PDB entry 4U0B | X-ray diffraction, 2.80 A resolution | chains A and N of the 12 polymer chains in the assembly

Chain A:
Name: Capsid protein p24
Organism: Human immunodeficiency virus type 1 group M subtype B
UniProt: P12493 (GAG_HV1N5); residues 1-231 here correspond to UniProt positions 133-363 (UniProt number = residue number + 132)
Amino-acid sequence (231 residues; each row starts with the number of its first residue):
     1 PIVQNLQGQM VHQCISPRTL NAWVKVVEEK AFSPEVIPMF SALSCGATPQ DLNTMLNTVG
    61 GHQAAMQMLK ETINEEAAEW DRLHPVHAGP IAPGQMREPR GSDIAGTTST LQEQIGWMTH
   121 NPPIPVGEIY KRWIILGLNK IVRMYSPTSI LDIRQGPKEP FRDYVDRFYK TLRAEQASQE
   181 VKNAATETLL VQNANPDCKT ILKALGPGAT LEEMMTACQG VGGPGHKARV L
Unresolved in the structure: 87-98, 221-231
Sequence notes: engineered mutation Cys14 (Ala146 in P12493), Cys45 (Glu177 in P12493), Ala184 (Trp316 in P12493), Ala185 (Met317 in P12493)
Curated features (UniProtKB/Swiss-Prot):
  - region: Asn57 to Gln95 (Interaction with human PPIA/CYPA and NUP153), Pro85 to Pro93 (PPIA/CYPA-binding loop)
  - site: Leu231 (Cleavage)
  - modified residue: Ser16 (Phosphoserine)
Cystine bridges: Cys198-Cys218
What the authors report for this chain:
  - conformationally variable residues (loop rearrangement): Ala177 to Lys182

Chain N:
Name: Cleavage and polyadenylation specificity factor subunit 6
UniProt: Q16630 (CPSF6_HUMAN); residues 313-327 here correspond to UniProt positions 276-290 (UniProt number = residue number - 37)
Amino-acid sequence (15 residues; row label = number of the first residue in the row):
   313 PVLFPGQPFG QPPLG
Unresolved in the structure: 326-327

Chain A / chain N interface:
Pairs across the interface (8; chain A residue first):
  Gln179(A) with Phe316(N); Pro317(N), hydrogen bond (side chain-backbone); Gln319(N)
  Lys182(A) with Pro317(N); Gly318(N), hydrogen bond (side chain-backbone)
  Asn183(A) with Phe316(N); Pro317(N)
  Thr186(A) with Pro317(N)
Also at the interface, not in a pair above, chain A (5 interface residues in all): Leu172
From the paper, about this interface:
  - residue pairs: Gln179(A)-Pro317(N) (hydrogen bond)
  - interface residues, chain A: Gln179(A), Lys182(A), Asn183(A)
  - hot spots on chain N (mutagenesis) - F316A, P317A: decreased binding to Capsid protein p24 (chain A)
  - hot spots on chain N (mutagenesis) - P317D, G318R, F321A: abolished binding to Capsid protein p24 (chain A)

Overview:
Chain A and chain N form an interface of 5 and 4 residues respectively; the contacts include 2 hydrogen bonds.
Polar contacts include Gln179(A)-Pro317(N) and Lys182(A)-Gly318(N). The paper describes a hydrogen bond
between Gln179(A) and Pro317(N). From the paper: P317D, G318R and F321A of chain N abolish binding to Capsid
protein p24 (chain A); interface residues Gln179(A), Lys182(A) and Asn183(A); 5 substitutions were tested in
all.
Here chain A is Capsid protein p24 (Human immunodeficiency virus type 1 group M subtype B) and chain N is
Cleavage and polyadenylation specificity factor subunit 6. Entry 4U0B (Hexamer HIV-1 CA in complex with CPSF6
peptide, P212121 crystal form) was determined by X-ray diffraction together with 4U0A, 4U0C, 4U0D, 4U0E and
4U0F from the same study.
